Entry 9B9K (electron microscopy, 2.70 A resolution); this record covers chains A and L of the 4 polymer chains in the assembly.

Chain A:
Name: Integrin alpha-5 light chain
Organism: Homo sapiens
UniProtKB: P08648 (ITA5_HUMAN); residues -40 to 954 here correspond to UniProt positions 1-995 (UniProt number = residue number + 41)
Chain sequence (995 residues; each row starts with the number of its first residue; numbers below 1 keep their minus sign (Met-40 is residue -40)):
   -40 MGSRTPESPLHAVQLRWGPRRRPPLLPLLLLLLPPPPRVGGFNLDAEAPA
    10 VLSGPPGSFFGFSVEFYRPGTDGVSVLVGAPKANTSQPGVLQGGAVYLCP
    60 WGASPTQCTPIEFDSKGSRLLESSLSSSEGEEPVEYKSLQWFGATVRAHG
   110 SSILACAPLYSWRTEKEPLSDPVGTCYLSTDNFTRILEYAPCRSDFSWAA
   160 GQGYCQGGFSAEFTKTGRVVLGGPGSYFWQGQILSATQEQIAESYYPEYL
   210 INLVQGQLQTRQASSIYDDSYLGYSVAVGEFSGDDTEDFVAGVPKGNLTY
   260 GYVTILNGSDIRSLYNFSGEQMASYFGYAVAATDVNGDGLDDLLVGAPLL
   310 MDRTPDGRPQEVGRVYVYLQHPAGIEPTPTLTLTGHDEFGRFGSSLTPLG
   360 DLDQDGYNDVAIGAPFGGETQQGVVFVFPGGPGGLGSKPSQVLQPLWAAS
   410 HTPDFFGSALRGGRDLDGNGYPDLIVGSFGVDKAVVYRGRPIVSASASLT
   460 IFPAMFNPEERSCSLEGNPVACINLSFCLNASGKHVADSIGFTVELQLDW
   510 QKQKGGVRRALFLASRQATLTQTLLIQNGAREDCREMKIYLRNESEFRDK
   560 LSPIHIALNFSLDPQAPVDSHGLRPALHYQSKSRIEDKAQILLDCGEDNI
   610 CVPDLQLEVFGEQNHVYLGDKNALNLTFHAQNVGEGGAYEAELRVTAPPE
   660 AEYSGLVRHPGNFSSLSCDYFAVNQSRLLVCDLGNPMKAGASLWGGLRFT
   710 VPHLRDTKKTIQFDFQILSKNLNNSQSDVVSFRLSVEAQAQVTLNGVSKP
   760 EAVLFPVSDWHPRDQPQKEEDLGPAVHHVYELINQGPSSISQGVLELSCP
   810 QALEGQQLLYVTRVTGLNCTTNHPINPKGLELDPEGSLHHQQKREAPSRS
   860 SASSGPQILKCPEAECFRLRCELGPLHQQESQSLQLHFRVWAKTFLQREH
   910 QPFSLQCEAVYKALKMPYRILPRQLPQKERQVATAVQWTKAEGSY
Unresolved in the structure: -40 to 0, 461-484, 507-527, 547-564, 597-954
Disulfides: Cys58-Cys67, Cys115-Cys135, Cys151-Cys164, Cys487-Cys543
Covalent attachments: N-acetylglucosamine (NAG) linked to Asn43, Asn141, Asn256, Asn266, Asn568; glycan linked to Asn275
Ion coordination: Ca2+ site 1: Glu239, Ser241, Asp243, Thr245, Asp247; Ca2+ site 2: Asp293, Asn295, Asp297, Leu299, Asp301; Ca2+ site 3: Asp360, Asp362, Asp364, Tyr366, Asp368; Ca2+ site 4: Asp424, Asp426, Asn428, Tyr430, Asp432
What the authors report for this chain:
  - conformationally variable residues (loop rearrangement): Arg27 to Val33

Chain L:
Name: MINT1526A Fab Light Chain
Notes: antibody fragment or engineered binder
Chain sequence (112 residues; numbered 1 to 107 plus 6 insertion-coded residues; 1 number in that range is skipped by the numbering (no residue carries it; nothing is unmodelled there); the number before each row is that of its first residue; a row labelled like 52A-52D holds insertion residues (52A, then the next letters in order)):
     1 LDVLTQSPS
    11 ASASLGNSVKLTCTLSS
   27A Q
    28 HSTYTIGWYQA
   38A G
    39 HPDKAPKYVMYLNS
52A-52D DGSH
    53 NKGDGLPDRFSGSSSGAHRYLSISNIQPEDEADYFCGSSYSSGYVFGSGT
   103 KVELK
Disulfides: Cys23-Cys88

How chain A and chain L interact:
Pairs across the interface (11):
  Asp154(A) - Tyr49(L)  hydrogen bond
  Phe155(A) - Ser52C(L)
  Phe155(A) - His52D(L)
  Glu202(A) - Ser93(L)  hydrogen bond
  Leu212(A) - Thr32(L)
  Gln214(A) - Tyr31(L)
  Gln214(A) - Thr32(L)  hydrogen bond (side chain-backbone)
  Gln214(A) - Ser90(L)
  Gln214(A) - Ser91(L)  hydrogen bond (side chain-backbone)
  Gly215(A) - Tyr31(L)
  Arg220(A) - Asp52A(L)  hydrogen bond (side chain-backbone)
Other interface residues (no listed pair), chain A (8 interface residues in all): Gln218
Other interface residues (no listed pair), chain L (12 interface residues in all): Thr30, Asn51, Asn53

In short:
Chain A and chain L form an interface of 8 and 12 residues respectively, with 5 hydrogen bonds. Polar contacts
include Asp154(A)-Tyr49(L), Glu202(A)-Ser93(L) and Gln214(A)-Thr32(L). Covalently linked N-acetylglucosamine:
at Asn43(A), Asn141(A), Asn256(A), Asn266(A) and Asn568(A). Glu239(A), Ser241(A), Asp243(A), Thr245(A) and
Asp247(A) coordinate Ca2+ site 1. The paper reports conformational variability at Arg27(A).
Chain A is Integrin alpha-5 light chain (Homo sapiens) and chain L is MINT1526A Fab Light Chain; the
structure, Integrin alpha-5 beta-1 in complex with MINT1526A Fab, was determined by electron microscopy,
deposited together with 9B9J and 8R38.
